Entry 2W0C (X-ray diffraction, 7.00 A resolution (low resolution: residue-level contacts below are approximate; hydrogen-bond / salt-bridge calls are withheld)); this record covers chains Q and T of the 16 polymer chains in the assembly.

# Chain Q
Molecule: Protein P3
Organism: Pseudoalteromonas phage PM2
UniProt: Q9XJR6 (P3_BPPM2); residue numbers follow UniProt; this construct covers 1-104
Chain sequence (104 residues; numbered 1 to 104; the number before each row is that of its first residue):
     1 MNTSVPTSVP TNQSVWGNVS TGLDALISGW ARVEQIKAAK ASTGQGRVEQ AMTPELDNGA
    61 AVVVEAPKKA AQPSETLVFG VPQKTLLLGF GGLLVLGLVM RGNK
Not modelled in the structure: 1-6, 67-104

# Chain T
Molecule: Protein P6
Organism: Pseudoalteromonas phage PM2
UniProt: Q9XJR1 (P6_BPPM2); numbering as in UniProt (aligned over 1-127)
Chain sequence (127 residues; row label = number of the first residue in the row):
     1 MANFLTKNFV WILAAGVGVW FYQKADNAAK TATKPIADFL AELQFLVNGS NYVKFPNAGF
    61 VLTRDALQDD FIAYDDRIKA WLGTHDRHKD FLAEILDHER RVKPVYRKLI GNIIDASTIR
   121 AASGVEL

# Interface between chain Q and chain T
Pairs across the interface - 6 pairs, chain Q then chain T:
  V9(Q) - K79(T)
  V9(Q) - A80(T)
  T11(Q) - W81(T)
  Q13(Q) - S50(T)
  T21(Q) - N51(T)
  G22(Q) - N51(T)
Also at the interface, not in a pair above, chain Q (7 interface residues in all): P10, W16
Also at the interface, not in a pair above, chain T (6 interface residues in all): V53

# Overview
Chain Q and chain T form an interface of 7 and 6 residues respectively.
Here chain Q is Protein P3 and chain T is Protein P6, both from Pseudoalteromonas phage PM2. Entry 2W0C (X-ray
structure of the entire lipid-containing bacteriophage PM2) was determined by X-ray diffraction together with
2VVD, 2VVE and 2VVF from the same study.
